PDB entry 4I7F | X-ray diffraction, 2.50 A resolution | chains A and B

== Chain A ==
Name: Reverse transcriptase
Source organism: HIV-1 M:B_HXB2R
Notes: EC 2.7.7.49; fragment: p66
Reference sequence: P04585 (POL_HV1H2); residues 1-560 here correspond to UniProt positions 588-1147 (UniProt number = residue number + 587)
Amino-acid sequence (560 residues; each row starts with the number of its first residue):
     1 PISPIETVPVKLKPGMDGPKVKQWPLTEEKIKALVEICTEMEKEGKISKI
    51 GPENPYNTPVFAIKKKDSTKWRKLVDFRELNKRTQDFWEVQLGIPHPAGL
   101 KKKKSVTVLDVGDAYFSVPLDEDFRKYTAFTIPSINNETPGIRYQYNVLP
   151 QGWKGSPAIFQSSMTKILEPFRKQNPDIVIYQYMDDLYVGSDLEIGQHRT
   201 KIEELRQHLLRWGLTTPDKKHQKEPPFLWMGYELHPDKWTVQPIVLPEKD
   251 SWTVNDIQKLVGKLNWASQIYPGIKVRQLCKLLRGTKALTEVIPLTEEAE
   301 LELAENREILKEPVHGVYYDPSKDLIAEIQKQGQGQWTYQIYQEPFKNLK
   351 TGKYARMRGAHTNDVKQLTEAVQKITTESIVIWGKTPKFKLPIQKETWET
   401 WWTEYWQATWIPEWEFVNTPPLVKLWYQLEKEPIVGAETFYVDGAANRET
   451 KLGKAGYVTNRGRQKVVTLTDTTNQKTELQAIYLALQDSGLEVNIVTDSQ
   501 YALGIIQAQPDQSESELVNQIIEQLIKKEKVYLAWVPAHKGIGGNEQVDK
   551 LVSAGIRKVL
Not modelled in the structure: 553-560
UniProt features mapped onto this chain:
  - region: F227 to H235 (RT 'primer grip')
  - motif: W398 to W414 (Tryptophan repeat motif)
  - binding site (Mg(2+)): D110, D185, D186, D443, E478, D498, D549
  - site: W401 (Essential for RT p66/p51 heterodimerization), W414 (Essential for RT p66/p51 heterodimerization), F440, Y441 (Cleavage), L560 (Cleavage)
Small-molecule neighbours: nevirapine phosphonate analogue (NVE; diethyl ({4-[2-(11-ethyl-5-methyl-6-oxo-6,11-dihydro-5H-dipyrido[3,2-b:2',3'-e][1,4]diazepin-8-yl)ethyl]phenoxy}methyl)phosphonate): P95, L100, K101, K103, K104, S105, V106, T107, V179, Y181, Y188, V189, G190, I195, H198, R199, P225, F227, W229, L234, H235, P236, Y318

== Chain B ==
Name: Reverse transcriptase
Source organism: HIV-1 M:B_HXB2R
Notes: EC 2.7.7.49; fragment: p51
Reference sequence: P04585 (POL_HV1H2); residues 1-440 here correspond to UniProt positions 588-1027 (UniProt number = residue number + 587)
Amino-acid sequence (440 residues; row label = number of the first residue in the row):
     1 PISPIETVPVKLKPGMDGPKVKQWPLTEEKIKALVEICTEMEKEGKISKI
    51 GPENPYNTPVFAIKKKDSTKWRKLVDFRELNKRTQDFWEVQLGIPHPAGL
   101 KKKKSVTVLDVGDAYFSVPLDEDFRKYTAFTIPSINNETPGIRYQYNVLP
   151 QGWKGSPAIFQSSMTKILEPFRKQNPDIVIYQYMDDLYVGSDLEIGQHRT
   201 KIEELRQHLLRWGLTTPDKKHQKEPPFLWMGYELHPDKWTVQPIVLPEKD
   251 SWTVNDIQKLVGKLNWASQIYPGIKVRQLCKLLRGTKALTEVIPLTEEAE
   301 LELAENREILKEPVHGVYYDPSKDLIAEIQKQGQGQWTYQIYQEPFKNLK
   351 TGKYARMRGAHTNDVKQLTEAVQKITTESIVIWGKTPKFKLPIQKETWET
   401 WWTEYWQATWIPEWEFVNTPPLVKLWYQLEKEPIVGAETF
Not modelled in the structure: 1-4, 217-231, 357-361, 430-440
UniProt features mapped onto this chain:
  - region: F227 to H235 (RT 'primer grip')
  - motif: W398 to W414 (Tryptophan repeat motif)
  - binding site (Mg(2+)): D110, D185, D186
  - site: W401 (Essential for RT p66/p51 heterodimerization), W414 (Essential for RT p66/p51 heterodimerization), F440 (Cleavage)

== How chain A and chain B interact ==
Contacting residue pairs (108; chain A residue first):
  V8(A) - E53(B)
  P9(A) - E53(B)
  Q85(A) - E53(B)  hydrogen bond (side chain-backbone)
  D86(A) - K20(B)  salt bridge
  D86(A) - P55(B)
  F87(A) - P52(B)
  F87(A) - E53(B)
  F87(A) - P55(B)
  W88(A) - P52(B)  hydrogen bond (backbone-backbone)
  W88(A) - N54(B)
  W88(A) - P55(B)
  W88(A) - Y56(B)
  W88(A) - N57(B)
  W88(A) - T131(B)
  W88(A) - R143(B)
  G93(A) - N137(B)
  I94(A) - N137(B)
  P95(A) - N136(B)
  P95(A) - N137(B)
  H96(A) - N136(B)  hydrogen bond (backbone-side chain)
  G99(A) - N136(B)
  G99(A) - E138(B)
  L100(A) - N136(B)
  L100(A) - E138(B)
  A158(A) - P52(B)
  S162(A) - P52(B)
  T165(A) - P140(B)
  Y181(A) - N137(B)
  Y181(A) - E138(B)
  Q182(A) - P140(B)
  R356(A) - Q394(B)
  R358(A) - Q394(B)
  Q373(A) - Q394(B)
  Q373(A) - T397(B)
  Q373(A) - W401(B)
  T377(A) - T400(B)
  I380(A) - P25(B)  hydrophobic
  I380(A) - L26(B)
  I380(A) - T27(B)
  V381(A) - P25(B)  hydrophobic
  V381(A) - I135(B)
  V381(A) - N136(B)  hydrogen bond (backbone-backbone)
  I382(A) - I135(B)
  I382(A) - N136(B)
  W383(A) - I135(B)
  G384(A) - T27(B)
  G384(A) - E28(B)  hydrogen bond (backbone-backbone)
  G384(A) - I135(B)
  W402(A) - K331(B)  hydrogen bond (backbone-side chain)
  E404(A) - K424(B)
  Y405(A) - K331(B)
  W406(A) - K331(B)
  W406(A) - T419(B)
  W406(A) - K424(B)
  Q407(A) - K331(B)  hydrogen bond (backbone-side chain)
  Q407(A) - P392(B)
  Q407(A) - I393(B)
  Q407(A) - V417(B)
  Q407(A) - N418(B)
  Q407(A) - T419(B)
  A408(A) - W337(B)  hydrophobic
  A408(A) - D364(B)
  A408(A) - P392(B)  hydrogen bond (backbone-backbone)
  A408(A) - I393(B)
  T409(A) - D364(B)  hydrogen bond (backbone-side chain)
  W410(A) - N363(B)
  W410(A) - V365(B)  hydrophobic
  W410(A) - W401(B)
  W410(A) - Y405(B)
  P412(A) - W401(B)  hydrophobic
  P433(A) - N255(B)
  P433(A) - T290(B)
  I434(A) - T290(B)
  V435(A) - T290(B)
  T439(A) - A288(B)
  T439(A) - L289(B)  hydrogen bond (side chain-backbone)
  Y441(A) - Q258(B)  hydrogen bond
  Y441(A) - T286(B)
  Y441(A) - K287(B)  hydrogen bond (side chain-backbone)
  Y441(A) - L289(B)
  V458(A) - T286(B)
  T459(A) - T286(B)  hydrogen bond (backbone-side chain)
  N460(A) - T286(B)
  N460(A) - K287(B)
  N460(A) - A288(B)
  N494(A) - L289(B)
  V496(A) - L289(B)  hydrophobic
  Q500(A) - P420(B)
  Q500(A) - P421(B)
  Q500(A) - L422(B)
  L503(A) - L422(B)  hydrophobic
  Y532(A) - N255(B)  hydrogen bond
  Y532(A) - K259(B)
  A534(A) - K259(B)
  W535(A) - K259(B)
  W535(A) - L422(B)
  W535(A) - W426(B)  hydrophobic
  V536(A) - Q258(B)
  P537(A) - G262(B)
  P537(A) - N265(B)
  K540(A) - N265(B)  hydrogen bond
  K540(A) - C280(B)  hydrogen bond (backbone-side chain)
  I542(A) - V261(B)  hydrophobic
  G543(A) - L283(B)
  G543(A) - G285(B)
  G544(A) - G285(B)  hydrogen bond (backbone-backbone)
  G544(A) - T286(B)
  Q547(A) - G285(B)
Also at the interface, not in a pair above, chain A (67 interface residues in all): L92, I159, I180, E370, T376, T386, T403, G504, Q507, G541
Also at the interface, not in a pair above, chain B (56 interface residues in all): K22, V254, T362, E396

== Summary ==
Chain A and chain B form an interface of 67 and 56 residues respectively, with 17 hydrogen bonds and 1 salt
bridge. Among the polar pairs are D86(A)-K20(B), Q85(A)-E53(B) and H96(A)-N136(B). Bound to chain A:
nevirapine phosphonate analogue.
Chain A is Reverse transcriptase and chain B is Reverse transcriptase, both from HIV-1 M:B_HXB2R; the
structure, HIV-1 Reverse Transcriptase in complex with a phosphonate analog of nevirapine, was determined by
X-ray diffraction.
